PDB entry 7N69 | electron microscopy, 14.10 A resolution (very low resolution: no residue pairs are listed; an interface is given only as per-side residue counts) | chains I and L of the 12 polymer chains in the assembly

== Chain I ==
Name: Spike glycoprotein E1
From: Eastern equine encephalitis virus (strain Florida 91-469)
UniProt: Q4QXJ7 (POLS_EEEVF); residues 1-441 here correspond to UniProt positions 802-1242 (UniProt number = residue number + 801)
Amino-acid sequence (441 residues; numbered 1 to 441; the number before each row is that of its first residue):
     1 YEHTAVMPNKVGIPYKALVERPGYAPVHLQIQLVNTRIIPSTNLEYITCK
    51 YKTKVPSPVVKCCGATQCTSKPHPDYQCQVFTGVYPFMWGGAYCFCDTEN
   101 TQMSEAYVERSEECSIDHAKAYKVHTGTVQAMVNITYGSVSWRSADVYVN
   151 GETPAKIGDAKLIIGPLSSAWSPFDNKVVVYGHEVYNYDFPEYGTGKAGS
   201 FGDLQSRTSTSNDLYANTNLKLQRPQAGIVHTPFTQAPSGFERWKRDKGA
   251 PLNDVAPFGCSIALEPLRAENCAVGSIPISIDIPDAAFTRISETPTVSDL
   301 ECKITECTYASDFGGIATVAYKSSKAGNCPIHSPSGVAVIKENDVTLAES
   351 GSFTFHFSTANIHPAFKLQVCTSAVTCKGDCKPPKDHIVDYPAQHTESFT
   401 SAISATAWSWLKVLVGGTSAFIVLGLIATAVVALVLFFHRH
Disordered / not traced: 382-441
Cystine bridges: Cys49-Cys114, Cys62-Cys94, Cys63-Cys96, Cys68-Cys78, Cys260-Cys272, Cys302-Cys377, Cys307-Cys381, Cys329-Cys371

== Chain L ==
Name: Spike glycoprotein E2
From: Eastern equine encephalitis virus (strain Florida 91-469)
UniProt: Q4QXJ7 (POLS_EEEVF); residues 1-420 here correspond to UniProt positions 325-744 (UniProt number = residue number + 324)
Amino-acid sequence (420 residues; numbered 1 to 420; the number before each row is that of its first residue):
     1 DLDTHFTQYKLARPYIADCPNCGHSRCDSPIAIEEVRGDAHAGVIRIQTS
    51 AMFGLKTDGVDLAYMSFMNGKTQKSIKIDNLHVRTSAPCSLVSHHGYYIL
   101 AQCPPGDTVTVGFHDGPNRHTCTVAHKVEFRPVGREKYRHPPEHGVELPC
   151 NRYTHKRADQGHYVEMHQPGLVADHSLLSIHSAKVKITVPSGAQVKYYCK
   201 CPDVREGITSSDHTTTCTDVKQCRAYLIDNKKWVYNSGRLPRGEGDTFKG
   251 KLHVPFVPVKAKCIATLAPEPLVEHKHRTLILHLHPDHPTLLTTRSLGSD
   301 ANPTRQWIERPTTVNFTVTGEGLEYTWGNHPPKRVWAQESGEGNPHGWPH
   351 EVVVYYYNRYPLTTIIGLCTCVAIIMVSCVTSVWLLCRTRNLCITPYKLA
   401 PNAQVPILLALLCCIKPTRA
Disordered / not traced: 1-8, 160-253, 341-420
Cystine bridges: Cys19-Cys122, Cys89-Cys103, Cys150-Cys263

== How chain I and chain L interact ==
At this resolution (14 A) residue pairs are not listed: 24 residues of chain I and 24 of chain L lie at the interface.

== Overview ==
Chain I and chain L each contribute 24 residues to their interface.
Here chain I is Spike glycoprotein E1 and chain L is Spike glycoprotein E2, both from Eastern equine
encephalitis virus (strain Florida 91-469). Entry 7N69 (Pre-fusion state 2 of EEEV with localized
reconstruction) was determined by electron microscopy (same publication as 7N6A).
